8ABH - chains A and B of the 20 polymer chains in the assembly; structure by electron microscopy, 3.00 A resolution.

== Chain A ==
Name: YALI0A14806p
Source organism: Yarrowia lipolytica
UniProtKB: Q6CGY9 (Q6CGY9_YARLI); residues 1-474 here = UniProt positions 1-474
Amino-acid sequence (474 residues; each row starts with the number of its first residue):
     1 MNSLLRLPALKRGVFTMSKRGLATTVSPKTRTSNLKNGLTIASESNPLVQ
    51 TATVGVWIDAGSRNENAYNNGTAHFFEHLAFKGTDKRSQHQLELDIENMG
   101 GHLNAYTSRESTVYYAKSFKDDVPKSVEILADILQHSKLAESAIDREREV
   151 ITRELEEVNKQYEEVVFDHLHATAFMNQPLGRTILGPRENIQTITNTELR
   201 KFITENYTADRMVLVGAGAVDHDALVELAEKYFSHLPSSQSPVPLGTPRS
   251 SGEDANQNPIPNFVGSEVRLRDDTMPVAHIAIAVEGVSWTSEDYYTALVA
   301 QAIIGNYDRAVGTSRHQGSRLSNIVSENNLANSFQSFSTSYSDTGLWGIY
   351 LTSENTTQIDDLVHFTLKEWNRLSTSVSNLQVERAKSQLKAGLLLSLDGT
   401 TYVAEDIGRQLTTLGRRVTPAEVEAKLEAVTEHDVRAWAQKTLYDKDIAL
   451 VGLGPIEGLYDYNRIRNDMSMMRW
Unresolved in the structure: 1-25, 249-259
Small-molecule neighbours:
  - 1,2-diacyl-sn-glycero-3-phosphocholine (PC1): D445, S470, M472
  - phosphatidylethanolamine (PTY): N467, S470, M472
  - 1,2-dimyristoyl-sn-glycero-3-phosphate (XP4): R372, S376, R473

== Chain B ==
Name: Cytochrome b-c1 complex subunit 2, mitochondrial
Source organism: Yarrowia lipolytica
UniProtKB: Q6C2E3 (QCR2_YARLI); numbering as in UniProt (aligned over 1-417)
Amino-acid sequence (417 residues; each row starts with the number of its first residue):
     1 MTRGVPRLAVAARHFSTAEAAGVKVAAQDGQSPISDLSVVLRGGSRYATV
    51 PGVSHILEKFAFQNTVPKSALRFVRELELFGGKLYTHTTREHIVLRTQFL
   101 KQDLPYFVDAFANVLKETKFQQFELTERVAPVAELDLLKRESDPAFTALE
   151 AAHEVAFRTGLGNSVYAQGYSPVTLEDVKEFARQVYAKQNVAVVGNNVVP
   201 ADLQQLVGTAFADLQEGSKVTQAGTTTLHGGEARVRTSTGNALTIALPIA
   251 EPKPVYHALASFLGGPASMPWSVGASPLAQATVGTHTSVKATYHNYGDAG
   301 LFAITIKGDSPAEISQVAHKAVQALKDTGAEVTEEQAARAYAKSKFAAAE
   351 AFENPDSSASVIGMELLSGVSRIAPENVQKFTPAELSEAAAQLSASAKPV
   401 VAAVGQVHALPFADELF
Unresolved in the structure: 1-14, 417

== Interface between chain A and chain B ==
Contacting residue pairs (86):
  V26(A) with Q31(B)
  S27(A) with Q31(B)
  P28(A) with Q31(B)
  L48(A) with Q28(B); D29(B); G30(B)
  V49(A) with E353(B)
  Q50(A) with E353(B), hydrogen bond (backbone-side chain); P375(B); E376(B)
  T51(A) with F346(B); A349(B); E353(B), hydrogen bond
  E77(A) with W271(B), hydrogen bond
  H78(A) with W271(B)
  F81(A) with M269(B); P270(B)
  K82(A) with W271(B)
  Q89(A) with M269(B)
  E93(A) with M269(B); S272(B); V273(B); G274(B)
  L94(A) with E335(B)
  I96(A) with S268(B); M269(B), hydrophobic
  E97(A) with S268(B); A275(B), hydrogen bond (side chain-backbone); R339(B); K343(B), salt bridge
  N98(A) with E335(B), hydrogen bond; R339(B); A342(B)
  M99(A) with A342(B)
  G100(A) with A342(B); K343(B); F346(B)
  G101(A) with S268(B); F346(B)
  H102(A) with S268(B); F346(B)
  L103(A) with S268(B), hydrogen bond (backbone-backbone); M269(B); P270(B)
  N104(A) with P270(B)
  A105(A) with P270(B)
  K117(A) with F346(B)
  S118(A) with F346(B)
  F119(A) with K345(B); A349(B), hydrophobic
  R153(A) with H286(B)
  E154(A) with W271(B)
  R309(A) with V132(B); L135(B)
  A310(A) with V132(B)
  T313(A) with V74(B); L84(B)
  R315(A) with E127(B); R128(B)
  H316(A) with A70(B); L71(B); V74(B); R75(B), hydrogen bond (backbone-side chain); R128(B)
  Q317(A) with V74(B); R75(B); E78(B)
  G318(A) with R75(B); E78(B), hydrogen bond (backbone-side chain)
  N323(A) with R75(B)
  R384(A) with L79(B)
  S387(A) with L79(B)
  Q388(A) with E78(B); G81(B)
  K390(A) with L100(B)
  A391(A) with F80(B); G81(B); L100(B), hydrophobic
  L394(A) with P33(B), hydrophobic; I34(B)
  L395(A) with I34(B), hydrophobic; G81(B); K83(B); Q98(B); F99(B)
  D398(A) with Q98(B)
Interface residues without a listed pair, chain A (51 interface residues in all): H74, H90, L92, E147, V311, G312
Interface residues without a listed pair, chain B (49 interface residues in all): S32, G82, Q102, S276, Q280, E350, P355

== In short ==
51 residues of chain A face 49 of chain B across their interface, with 8 hydrogen bonds and 1 salt bridge.
Polar contacts include E97(A)-K343(B), Q50(A)-E353(B) and T51(A)-E353(B). Ligands of chain A:
phosphatidylethanolamine, 1,2-dimyristoyl-sn-glycero-3-phosphate and 1,2-diacyl-sn-glycero-3-phosphocholine.
Chain A is YALI0A14806p and chain B is Cytochrome b-c1 complex subunit 2, mitochondrial, both from Yarrowia
lipolytica; the structure, Complex III2 from Yarrowia lipolytica, antimycin A bound, b-position, was
determined by electron microscopy together with 8AB6, 8AB7, 8AB8, 8AB9, 8ABA, 8ABB and 11 further entries from
the same study.
